PDB entry 5B48 | X-ray diffraction, 2.50 A resolution | chains B and D of the 4 polymer chains in the assembly

# Chain B (and D)
Protein: 2-oxoacid--ferredoxin oxidoreductase beta subunit
From: Sulfolobus tokodaii str. 7
Notes: EC 1.2.7.-; chain D of this document is another copy of the same molecule, construct and numbering; everything in this record applies to it too
UniProtKB: Q96Y68 (Q96Y68_SULTO); residue numbers follow UniProt; this construct covers 1-305
Sequence (305 residues; row label = number of the first residue in the row):
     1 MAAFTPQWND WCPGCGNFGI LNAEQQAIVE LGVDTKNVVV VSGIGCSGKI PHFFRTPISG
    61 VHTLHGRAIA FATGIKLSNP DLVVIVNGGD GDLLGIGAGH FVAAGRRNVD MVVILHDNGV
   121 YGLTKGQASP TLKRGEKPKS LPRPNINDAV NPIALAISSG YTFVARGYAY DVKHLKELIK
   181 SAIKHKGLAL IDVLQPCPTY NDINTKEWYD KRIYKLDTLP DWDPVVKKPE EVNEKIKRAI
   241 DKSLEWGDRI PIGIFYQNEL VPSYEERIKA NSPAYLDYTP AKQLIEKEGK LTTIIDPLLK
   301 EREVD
Unresolved in the structure: 1-4, 54-55, 137-144, 209-211, 249, 305 (chain D: 1-16, 45-54, 118-146, 196-211, 247-248, 305)
Sequence notes: engineered mutation Thr5 (Lys in Q96Y68)
Metal / ion sites: 4Fe-4S cluster Fe: Cys12, Cys15, Cys46, Cys197; Mg2+: Asp90, Val120 (together with TDN)
Ligand contacts:
  - 4Fe-4S cluster (SF4): Trp11, Cys12, Gly14, Cys15, Asn17, Cys46, Asn118, Gly122, Gln195, Cys197, Pro198, Thr199, Tyr200
  - TDN (2-[(2E)-3-[(4-azanyl-2-methyl-pyrimidin-5-yl)methyl]-4-methyl-2-(1-oxidanylpropylidene)-1,3-thiazol-5-yl]ethyl phosphono hydrogen phosphate): Ile44, Gly45, Cys46, Ser47, His65, Gly89, Asp90, Gly91, Asp92, Ile96, Asn118, Val120, Tyr121, Gly122, Leu123, Thr124, Gln195
Reported in the primary citation:
  - binding site for TDN: Leu123
  - mutagenesis - K49I: abolished catalytic activity on 2-oxoglutarate
  - specificity-determining residues: Lys49, Leu123
  - Mg2+ coordination: Asn118

# How chain B and chain D interact
Residue-residue contacts - 37 pairs, chain B then chain D:
  Ala98(B) - Gly99(D)
  Ala98(B) - Val102(D)  hydrophobic
  Gly99(B) - Gly99(D)
  Val102(B) - Ala98(D)  hydrophobic
  Arg106(B) - Leu94(D)  hydrogen bond (side chain-backbone)
  Arg106(B) - Asp148(D)
  Arg106(B) - Val150(D)
  Ser129(B) - Arg106(D)
  Pro130(B) - Arg106(D)
  Arg134(B) - Val261(D)
  Arg134(B) - Pro262(D)
  Ile146(B) - Tyr264(D)
  Ile146(B) - Arg267(D)  hydrogen bond (backbone-side chain)
  Ile146(B) - Ile268(D)  hydrophobic
  Asn147(B) - Arg106(D)
  Asn147(B) - Arg107(D)
  Asn147(B) - Tyr264(D)
  Asn147(B) - Arg267(D)
  Asp148(B) - Arg106(D)  hydrogen bond (backbone-backbone)
  Asp148(B) - Arg267(D)  salt bridge
  Val150(B) - Arg106(D)
  Asn151(B) - Ser158(D)
  Ala154(B) - Ser158(D)  hydrogen bond (backbone-side chain)
  Leu155(B) - Leu155(D)  hydrophobic
  Leu155(B) - Ser158(D)
  Ser158(B) - Ala154(D)  hydrogen bond (side chain-backbone)
  Ser158(B) - Leu155(D)
  Ser158(B) - Ser158(D)  hydrogen bond
  Ser159(B) - Val150(D)
  Ser159(B) - Leu155(D)
  Asn233(B) - Leu244(D)  hydrogen bond (side chain-backbone)
  Ile236(B) - Leu244(D)  hydrophobic
  Lys237(B) - Asp241(D)  salt bridge
  Ile240(B) - Ile240(D)  hydrophobic
  Asp241(B) - Lys237(D)  salt bridge
  Leu244(B) - Asn233(D)
  Arg267(B) - Asn147(D)
Also at the interface, not in a pair above, chain B (25 interface residues in all): Leu94, Arg107
Also at the interface, not in a pair above, chain D (27 interface residues in all): Gly95, Ala149, Asn151, Ser159, Ile236

# Summary
25 residues of chain B face 27 of chain D across their interface; the contacts include 7 hydrogen bonds and 3
salt bridges. Among the polar pairs are Asp148(B)-Arg267(D), Lys237(B)-Asp241(D) and Arg106(B)-Leu94(D). From
the paper: a binding site for TDN at Leu123(B); K49I of chain B abolishes catalytic activity on
2-oxoglutarate.
Chain B and chain D are both 2-oxoacid--ferredoxin oxidoreductase beta subunit (Sulfolobus tokodaii str. 7);
the structure, 2-Oxoacid:Ferredoxin Oxidoreductase 1 from Sulfolobus tokodai, was determined by X-ray
diffraction, deposited together with 5B46 and 5B47.
